PDB entry 8E38 | electron microscopy, 4.20 A resolution (low resolution: residue-level contacts below are approximate; hydrogen-bond / salt-bridge calls are withheld) | chains A and C of the 4 polymer chains in the assembly

# Chain A
Name: VP1
From: Human enterovirus 71
Reference sequence: G9I191 (G9I191_HE71); residues 1-297 here correspond to UniProt positions 566-862 (UniProt number = residue number + 565)
Amino-acid sequence (297 residues; each row starts with the number of its first residue):
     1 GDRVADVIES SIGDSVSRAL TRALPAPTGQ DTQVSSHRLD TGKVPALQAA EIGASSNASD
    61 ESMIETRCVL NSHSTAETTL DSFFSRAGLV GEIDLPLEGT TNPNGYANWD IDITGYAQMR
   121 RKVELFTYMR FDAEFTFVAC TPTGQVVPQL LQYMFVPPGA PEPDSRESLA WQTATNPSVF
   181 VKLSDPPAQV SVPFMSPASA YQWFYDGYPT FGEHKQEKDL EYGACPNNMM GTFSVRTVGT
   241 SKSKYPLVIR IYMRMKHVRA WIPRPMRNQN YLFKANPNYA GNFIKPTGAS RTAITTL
Sequence notes: conflict Glu-162 (Lys727 in G9I191)
Residues lining bound ligands: sphingosine (SPH): Ile-113, Val-123, Glu-124, Thr-127, Met-129, Tyr-201, Gln-202, Trp-203, Phe-204, Arg-264, Ala-275, Pro-277
From the paper describing this entry:
  - conformationally variable residues (loop rearrangement): Phe-204 to Ala-224
  - mutagenesis - N102H, M119L: unchanged stability in response to high temperatures

# Chain C
Name: VP3
From: Human enterovirus 71
Reference sequence: G9I191 (G9I191_HE71); residues 1-242 here correspond to UniProt positions 324-565 (UniProt number = residue number + 323)
Amino-acid sequence (242 residues; each row starts with the number of its first residue):
     1 GFPTELKPGT NQFLTTDDGV SAPILPNFHP TPCIHIPGEV RNLLELCQVE TILEVNNVPT
    61 NATSLMERLR FPVSAQAGKG ELCAVFRADP GRSGPWQSTL LGQLCGYYTQ WSGSLEVTFM
   121 FTGSFMATGK MLIAYTPPGG PLPKDRATAM LGTHVIWDFG LQSSVTLVIP WISNTHYRAH
   181 ARDGVFDYYT TGLVSIWYQT NYVVPIGAPN TAYIIALAAA QKNFTMKLCK DASDILQTGT
   241 IQ

# Interface between chain A and chain C
Residue-residue contacts (85):
  Pro-45(A) with Ile-156(C)
  Ala-46(A) with His-154(C); Val-155(C)
  Ser-72(A) with Lys-227(C)
  His-73(A) with Lys-227(C)
  Ser-74(A) with Lys-227(C)
  Glu-77(A) with Tyr-108(C); Cys-229(C)
  Thr-78(A) with Asn-42(C); Leu-43(C); Tyr-108(C); Met-226(C)
  Thr-79(A) with Asn-42(C)
  Leu-80(A) with Arg-41(C); Asn-42(C)
  Phe-83(A) with Leu-43(C); Tyr-107(C)
  Arg-86(A) with Asp-231(C)
  Ala-87(A) with Thr-15(C)
  Ala-117(A) with Gln-237(C); Ile-241(C)
  Gln-118(A) with Gln-237(C)
  Arg-121(A) with Gln-103(C); Tyr-107(C); Asp-234(C); Leu-236(C)
  Lys-122(A) with Tyr-107(C)
  Phe-126(A) with Val-40(C)
  Arg-130(A) with Thr-31(C); Cys-33(C)
  Glu-134(A) with Ser-21(C)
  Thr-136(A) with Phe-13(C)
  Phe-155(A) with Ile-24(C)
  Val-190(A) with Ala-22(C); Ile-24(C)
  Ser-191(A) with Ala-22(C); Ile-24(C)
  Phe-194(A) with Phe-28(C); Pro-30(C)
  Ser-199(A) with Thr-31(C)
  Arg-254(A) with Asp-17(C)
  Arg-259(A) with Glu-39(C)
  Ala-260(A) with Glu-39(C); Val-40(C)
  Trp-261(A) with Ile-36(C); Pro-37(C); Gly-38(C); Glu-39(C)
  Ile-262(A) with Pro-37(C); Gly-38(C)
  Pro-263(A) with Val-40(C)
  Arg-267(A) with Leu-236(C)
  Gln-269(A) with Leu-236(C)
  Asn-270(A) with Leu-236(C); Gln-237(C)
  Tyr-271(A) with Thr-238(C)
  Leu-272(A) with Thr-240(C); Ile-241(C); Gln-242(C)
  Phe-273(A) with Gln-242(C)
  Lys-274(A) with Gln-242(C)
  Ile-284(A) with Leu-65(C)
  Pro-286(A) with Arg-68(C)
  Thr-287(A) with Gln-97(C)
  Gly-288(A) with Arg-68(C); Gln-97(C)
  Ala-289(A) with Ser-93(C); Gln-97(C)
  Ser-290(A) with Asn-57(C); Val-58(C); Thr-60(C)
  Arg-291(A) with Asn-57(C); Val-85(C); Phe-86(C)
  Thr-292(A) with Val-58(C)
  Ile-294(A) with Val-55(C); Asn-56(C); Val-58(C); Cys-83(C); Ala-84(C); Val-85(C)
  Thr-295(A) with Leu-82(C); Cys-83(C); Val-85(C)
  Leu-297(A) with Val-85(C)
Interface residues without a listed pair, chain A (65 interface residues in all): Ser-82, Thr-114, Val-138, Pro-177, Pro-187, Gln-189, Val-192, Pro-193, Met-195, Ser-196, Pro-197, Ala-198, Tyr-252, Met-266, Lys-285, Thr-296
Interface residues without a listed pair, chain C (61 interface residues in all): Asp-18, Pro-23, Leu-25, Pro-32, Ile-34, Leu-44, Pro-59, Arg-87, Gly-94, Thr-225, Ala-232, Ile-235

# Summary
The interface between chain A and chain C involves 65 residues on one side and 61 on the other. Ligands of
chain A: sphingosine. From the paper: N102H and M119L of chain A leave stability in response to high
temperatures unchanged; conformational variability at Phe-204(A).
Here chain A is VP1 and chain C is VP3, both from Human enterovirus 71. Entry 8E38 (Purification of
Enterovirus A71, strain 4643, WT capsid) was determined by electron microscopy (same publication as 8E2X,
8E2Y, 8E31, 8E39, 8E3A, 8E3B and 8E3C).
